5I4R - chains C and D of the 8 polymer chains in the assembly; structure by X-ray diffraction, 3.30 A resolution.

== Chain C ==
Name: Elongation factor Tu
From: Escherichia coli
Notes: fragment: N-terminal
Reference sequence: A7ZSL4 (EFTU1_ECO24); residue numbers follow UniProt; this construct covers 1-45
Chain sequence (45 residues; row label = number of the first residue in the row):
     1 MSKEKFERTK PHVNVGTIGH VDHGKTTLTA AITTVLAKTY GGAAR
Not modelled in the structure: 1-8, 43-45
Ligand contacts: GDP (guanosine-5'-diphosphate): His20, Val21, Asp22, His23, Gly24, Lys25, Thr26, Thr27
Curated features (UniProtKB/Swiss-Prot):
  - region: Gly19 to Thr26 (G1)
  - binding site (GTP): Gly19 to Thr26
  - binding site (Mg(2+)): Thr26

== Chain D ==
Name: Elongation factor Tu
From: Escherichia coli
Notes: fragment: C-terminal
Reference sequence: A7ZSL4 (EFTU1_ECO24); residues 60-394 here = UniProt positions 60-394
Chain sequence (335 residues; each row starts with the number of its first residue):
    60 GITINTSHVE YDTPTRHYAH VDCPGHADYV KNMITGAAQM DGAILVVAAT DGPMPQTREH
   120 ILLGRQVGVP YIIVFLNKCD MVDDEELLEL VEMEVRELLS QYDFPGDDTP IVRGSALKAL
   180 EGDAEWEAKI LELAGFLDSY IPEPERAIDK PFLLPIEDVF SISGRGTVVT GRVERGIIKV
   240 GEEVEIVGIK ETQKSTCTGV EMFRKLLDEG RAGENVGVLL RGIKREEIER GQVLAKPGTI
   300 KPHTKFESEV YILSKDEGGR HTPFFKGYRP QFYFRTTDVT GTIELPEGVE MVMPGDNIKM
   360 VVTLIHPIAM DDGLRFAIRE GGRTVGAGVV AKVLG
Ligand contacts: GDP (guanosine-5'-diphosphate): Asn136, Lys137, Asp139, Met140, Ser174, Ala175, Leu176
Curated features (UniProtKB/Swiss-Prot):
  - region: Gly60 to Asn64 (G2), Asp81 to Gly84 (G3), Asn136 to Asp139 (G4), Ser174 to Leu176 (G5)
  - binding site (GTP): Asp81 to His85, Asn136 to Asp139

== Chain C / chain D interface ==
Contacting residue pairs (94):
  Lys10(C) with Asp71(D), salt bridge; Thr72(D), hydrogen bond (side chain-backbone); Pro73(D); Thr74(D); Arg75(D)
  Pro11(C) with Thr74(D); Arg75(D); His76(D), hydrogen bond (backbone-backbone); Glu202(D)
  His12(C) with His76(D); Ala78(D)
  Val13(C) with His76(D), hydrogen bond (backbone-backbone); Tyr77(D); Ala78(D), hydrogen bond (backbone-backbone); Asp100(D)
  Asn14(C) with Ala78(D); Ala97(D); Gln98(D); Met99(D); Asp100(D), hydrogen bond (backbone-backbone); Gly101(D)
  Val15(C) with Tyr70(D); Tyr77(D), hydrophobic; Ala78(D), hydrogen bond (backbone-backbone); His79(D); Val80(D), hydrogen bond (backbone-backbone); Gly101(D)
  Gly16(C) with Val80(D); Met99(D); Gly101(D), hydrogen bond (backbone-backbone); Ala102(D); Ile103(D), hydrogen bond (backbone-backbone)
  Thr17(C) with His79(D), hydrogen bond; Val80(D); Tyr88(D); Ile103(D); Val105(D)
  Ile18(C) with Ile103(D), hydrogen bond (backbone-backbone); Leu104(D); Val105(D), hydrogen bond (backbone-backbone); His119(D)
  Gly19(C) with Val105(D); Thr116(D); His119(D)
  His20(C) with Met113(D); Gln115(D), hydrogen bond; Thr116(D)
  Val21(C) with Gln115(D), hydrogen bond (backbone-side chain)
  Asp22(C) with Lys137(D), hydrogen bond (backbone-side chain)
  His23(C) with Val105(D); Val106(D); Ala107(D); Asp110(D), salt bridge; Gly111(D); Met113(D); Asn136(D), hydrogen bond (backbone-side chain); Lys137(D)
  Gly24(C) with Asn136(D)
  Lys25(C) with Asp81(D); Tyr88(D)
  Thr26(C) with Asp81(D), hydrogen bond
  Thr27(C) with Ala175(D); Leu176(D)
  Leu28(C) with Ile103(D), hydrophobic; Val105(D), hydrophobic; Phe134(D), hydrophobic; Ala175(D), hydrophobic; Ile189(D), hydrophobic
  Thr29(C) with Val68(D); His79(D), hydrogen bond; Asp81(D)
  Ala30(C) with Leu179(D)
  Ala31(C) with Ala175(D); Leu179(D)
  Ile32(C) with Tyr70(D), hydrophobic; Ile189(D), hydrophobic; Leu192(D), hydrophobic
  Thr33(C) with Val68(D); Glu69(D)
  Thr34(C) with Leu179(D)
  Val35(C) with Glu186(D); Ile189(D), hydrophobic; Leu190(D), hydrophobic
  Leu36(C) with Tyr70(D), hydrophobic; Asp71(D); Thr72(D); Ala193(D), hydrophobic
  Lys38(C) with Glu186(D), salt bridge
  Thr39(C) with Leu190(D)
  Tyr40(C) with Asp71(D); Thr72(D); Pro73(D); Leu190(D)
  Gly42(C) with Asp71(D)
Other interface residues (no listed pair), chain D (51 interface residues in all): Met92, Pro114, Ala178, Gly181, Leu196, Ile200, Pro203

== Summary ==
Chain C and chain D form an interface of 31 and 51 residues respectively; the contacts include 18 hydrogen
bonds and 3 salt bridges. Among the polar pairs are Lys10(C)-Asp71(D), His23(C)-Asp110(D) and
Lys38(C)-Glu186(D). GDP is bound between chain C and chain D.
Chain C is Elongation factor Tu and chain D is Elongation factor Tu, both from Escherichia coli; the
structure, Contact-dependent inhibition system from Escherichia coli NC101 - ternary CdiA/CdiI/EF-Tu complex
(trypsin-modified), was determined by X-ray diffraction (same publication as 5I4Q).
